PDB entry 6XS9 | X-ray diffraction, 2.69 A resolution | chains A and C of the 4 polymer chains in the assembly

Chain A:
Name: Vacuolar protein sorting-associated protein 29
Source organism: Homo sapiens
UniProtKB: Q9UBQ0 (VPS29_HUMAN); numbering as in UniProt (aligned over 1-182)
Sequence (192 residues; numbered -9 to 182; the number before each row is that of its first residue; numbers below 1 keep their minus sign (Gly-9 is residue -9)):
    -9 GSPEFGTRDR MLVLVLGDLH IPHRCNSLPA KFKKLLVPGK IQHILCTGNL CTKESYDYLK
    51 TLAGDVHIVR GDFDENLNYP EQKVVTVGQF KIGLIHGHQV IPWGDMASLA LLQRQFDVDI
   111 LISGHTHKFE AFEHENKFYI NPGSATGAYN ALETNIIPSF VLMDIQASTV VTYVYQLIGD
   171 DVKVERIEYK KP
Not modelled in the structure: -9 to -2
Sequence notes: expression tag (-9 to 0)
UniProt features mapped onto this chain:
  - binding site (Zn(2+)): Asp8, His10, Asn39, Asp62, His86, His115, His117
  - modified residue: Lys50 (N6-acetyllysine)
  - mutagenesis: Asp8 (D8A: Loss of in vitro protein phosphatase activity), Asn39 (N39A: Loss of in vitro protein phosphatase activity; N39D: No effect on in vitro protein phosphatase activity), Asp62 (D62A/N: Loss of in vitro protein phosphatase activity), Leu67 (L67D: Impairs interaction with VPS35L), His86 (H86A: Loss of in vitro protein phosphatase activity), Val90 (V90D: Impairs interaction with VPS35), Ile91 (I91D: Impairs interaction with VPS35. Impairs interaction with VPS35L and CCC complex association), Trp93 (W93A: Impairs interaction with VPS35L and CCC complex association), His117 (H117A: Loss of in vitro protein phosphatase activity), Leu152 (L152E: Impairs interaction with TBC1D5. Impairs interaction with VPS35L), Tyr165 (Y165A: Impairs interaction with VPS35L), Val174 (V174D: Impairs interaction with VPS35L)
Ligand contacts:
  - malonate ion (MLI), molecule 1: Val56, His57, Ile58, Tyr69, Pro70, Lys73
  - malonate ion (MLI), molecule 2: Met96, Phe122, Glu123, His124

Chain C:
Name: 48V-tyr-ile-lys-thr-pro-leu-gly-thr-phe-pro-asn-arg-his-gly
Sequence (15 residues; numbered 0 to 14; the number before each row is that of its first residue; numbering starts at 0):
     0 XYIKTPLGTF PNRHG
Modified / non-standard residues: 48V ({[(2R)-2,3-diamino-3-oxopropyl]sulfanyl}acetic acid) at position 0
Covalently attached groups: covalent link 48V_0-Gly14

Chain A / chain C interface:
Contacting residue pairs (22; chain A residue first):
  Arg0(A) with Pro5(C)
  Leu2(A) with Pro5(C), hydrophobic
  Leu25(A) with Leu6(C); Phe9(C), hydrophobic
  Lys30(A) with Pro5(C), hydrogen bond (side chain-backbone); Leu6(C)
  Leu152(A) with Leu6(C), hydrophobic
  Tyr163(A) with Lys3(C); Pro5(C)
  Tyr165(A) with Thr4(C), hydrogen bond; Leu6(C); Phe9(C), hydrophobic
  Gln166(A) with Arg12(C)
  Val172(A) with Phe9(C); Pro10(C)
  Lys173(A) with Pro10(C)
  Val174(A) with Thr4(C); Phe9(C), hydrophobic; Pro10(C), hydrogen bond (backbone-backbone); Asn11(C); Arg12(C), hydrogen bond (backbone-backbone)
  Glu175(A) with His13(C)
Other interface residues (no listed pair), chain A (15 interface residues in all): Ile31, Asp154, Arg176
Other interface residues (no listed pair), chain C (10 interface residues in all): Ile2
From the paper, about this interface:
  - interface residues, chain A: Leu2(A), Leu25(A), Leu152(A), Tyr163(A), Tyr165(A), Val172(A), Lys173(A), Val174(A)

Summary:
15 residues of chain A face 10 of chain C across their interface, with 4 hydrogen bonds. Polar contacts
include Lys30(A)-Pro5(C), Tyr165(A)-Thr4(C) and Val174(A)-Pro10(C). Ligands of chain A: malonate ion. Curated
annotation (UniProt) lists 7 Zn2+-binding residues and 12 mutagenesis sites on chain A. From the paper:
interface residues Leu2(A), Leu25(A) and Leu152(A) among others.
Chain A is Vacuolar protein sorting-associated protein 29 (Homo sapiens) and chain C is
48V-tyr-ile-lys-thr-pro-leu-gly-thr-phe-pro-asn-arg-his-gly; the structure, Crystal structure of human Vps29
complexed with RaPID-derived cyclic peptide RT-L1, was determined by X-ray diffraction together with 6XS5,
6XS7, 6XS8 and 6XSA from the same study.
